PDB entry 4FAV | X-ray diffraction, 2.08 A resolution | chains B and D of the 6 polymer chains in the assembly

== Chain B ==
Protein: Methylamine utilization protein MauG
Source organism: Paracoccus denitrificans
Notes: EC 1.-.-.-
UniProtKB: Q51658 (MAUG_PARDP); residues 1-367 here correspond to UniProt positions 21-387 (UniProt number = residue number + 20)
Sequence (373 residues; row label = number of the first residue in the row):
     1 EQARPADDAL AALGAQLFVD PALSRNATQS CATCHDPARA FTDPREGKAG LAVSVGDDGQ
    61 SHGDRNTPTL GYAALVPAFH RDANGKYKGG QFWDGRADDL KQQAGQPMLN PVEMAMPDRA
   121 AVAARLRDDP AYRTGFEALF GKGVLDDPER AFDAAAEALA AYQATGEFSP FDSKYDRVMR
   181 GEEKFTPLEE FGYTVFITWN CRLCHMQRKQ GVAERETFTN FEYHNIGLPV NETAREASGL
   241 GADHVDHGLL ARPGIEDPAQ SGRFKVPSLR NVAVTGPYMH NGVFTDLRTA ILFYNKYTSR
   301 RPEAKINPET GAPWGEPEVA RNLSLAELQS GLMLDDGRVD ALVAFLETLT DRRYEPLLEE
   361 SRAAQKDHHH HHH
Not modelled in the structure: 1-5, 363-373
Covalently attached groups: heme c (HEC) linked to C31, C34, C201, C204
Sequence notes: expression tag (368-373)
Bound ions: heme c Fe site 1 near H35 (its only coordinating residue here); Ca2+: N66, T275, P277; heme c Fe site 2: H205, Y294; Na+ site 1: N231, T233; Na+ site 2: L250, R252, I255
Residues lining bound ligands:
  - heme c (HEC), molecule 1: Q29, S30, H35, R45, S54, V55, G56, R65, N66, T67, P68, T69, L70, Q91, F92, W93, R96, L100, Q103, A104, P107, M108, E113, M114, L159, Q163, K265
  - heme c (HEC), molecule 2: W93, N200, H205, H224, I226, L228, F264, K265, V266, P267, L269, V272, Y278, M279, H280, L287, A290, I291, Y294, S324, E327, L328, L334, L342, L346
From the paper describing this entry:
  - mutagenesis - W199F: abolished catalytic activity on preMADH
  - mutagenesis - W199F: abolished catalytic activity on TTQ biosynthesis

== Chain D ==
Protein: Methylamine dehydrogenase heavy chain
Source organism: Paracoccus denitrificans
Notes: EC 1.4.99.3
UniProtKB: A1BB97 (A1BB97_PARDP); residues 2-386 here correspond to UniProt positions 33-417 (UniProt number = residue number + 31)
Sequence (385 residues; row label = number of the first residue in the row):
     2 DAPEAETQAQ ETQGQAAARA AAADLAAGQD DEPRILEAPA PDARRVYVND PAHFAAVTQQ
    62 FVIDGEAGRV IGMIDGGFLP NPVVADDGSF IAHASTVFSR IARGERTDYV EVFDPVTLLP
   122 TADIELPDAP RFLVGTYPWM TSLTPDGKTL LFYQFSPAPA VGVVDLEGKA FKRMLDVPDC
   182 YHIFPTAPDT FFMHCRDGSL AKVAFGTEGT PEITHTEVFH PEDEFLINHP AYSQKAGRLV
   242 WPTYTGKIHQ IDLSSGDAKF LPAVEALTEA ERADGWRPGG WQQVAYHRAL DRIYLLVDQR
   302 DEWRHKTASR FVVVLDAKTG ERLAKFEMGH EIDSINVSQD EKPLLYALST GDKTLYIHDA
   362 ESGEELRSVN QLGHGPQVIT TADMG
Not modelled in the structure: 2-10
Disulfides: C181-C196

== Chain B / chain D interface ==
Contacting residue pairs (12; chain B residue first):
  N84(B) - E33(D)
  K86(B) - E33(D)  salt bridge
  R208(B) - G29(D)  hydrogen bond (side chain-backbone)
  R208(B) - Q30(D)  hydrogen bond (side chain-backbone)
  R208(B) - D31(D)
  K209(B) - D31(D)  hydrogen bond (backbone-side chain)
  K209(B) - D32(D)
  K209(B) - E33(D)  salt bridge
  K209(B) - P34(D)
  Q210(B) - D31(D)  hydrogen bond (backbone-side chain)
  Q210(B) - D32(D)
  Q210(B) - P34(D)
Other interface residues (no listed pair), chain B (6 interface residues in all): Q207

== Summary ==
Chain B and chain D each contribute 6 residues to their interface; the contacts include 4 hydrogen bonds and 2
salt bridges. Polar pairs include K86(B)-E33(D), K209(B)-E33(D) and R208(B)-G29(D). From the paper: W199F of
chain B abolishes catalytic activity on preMADH; W199F of chain B abolishes catalytic activity on TTQ
biosynthesis.
Chain B is Methylamine utilization protein MauG and chain D is Methylamine dehydrogenase heavy chain, both
from Paracoccus denitrificans; the structure, Crystal Structure of WT MauG in Complex with Pre-Methylamine
Dehydrogenase Aged 50 Days, was determined by X-ray diffraction (same publication as 4FA1, 4FA4, 4FA5, 4FA9,
4FAN and 4FB1).
